PDB entry 9B24 | electron microscopy, 2.47 A resolution | chains Y and h of the 51 polymer chains in the assembly

Chain Y:
Molecule: 23S rRNA
Organism: Mycolicibacterium smegmatis
Sequence (3120 nucleotides; row label = number of the first residue in the row):
     1 UAAGUGUUUA AGGGCGCAUG GUGGAUGCCU UGGCACUGGG AGCCGAUGAA GGACGUAGGA
    61 GGCUGCGAUA AGCCUCGGGG AGCUGUCAAC CGAGCGUUGA UCCGAGGAUG UCCGAAUGGG
   121 GAAACCCGGC ACGAGUGAUG UCGUGUCACC AGGCGCUGAA UAUAUAGGCG UCUGGGGGGA
   181 ACGCGGGGAA GUGAAACAUC UCAGUACCCG UAGGAAGAGA AAACAAAAUG UGAUUCCGUG
   241 AGUAGUGGCG AGCGAAAGCG GAGGAUGGCU AAACCGUAUG CAUGUGAUAC CGGGUAGGGG
   301 UUGUGUGUGC GGGGUUGUGG GACCUAUCUU UCCGGCUCUA CCUGGCUGGA GGGCAGUGAG
   361 AAAAUGUUGU GGUUAGCGGA AAUGGCUUGG GAUGGCCUGC CGUAGACGGU GAGAGCCCGG
   421 UACGUGAAAA CCCGACGUCU GUCUUGAUGG UGUUCCCGAG UAGCAGCGGG CCCGUGGAAU
   481 CUGCUGUGAA UCUGCCGGGA CCACCCGGUA AGCCUGAAUA CUUCCCAGUG ACCGAUAGCG
   541 GAUUAGUACC GUGAGGGAAU GGUGAAAAGU ACCCCGGGAG GGGAGUGAAA GAGUACCUGA
   601 AACCGUGCGC UUACAAUCCG UCAGAGCCCU CGACGUGUCG UGGGGUGAUG GCGUGCCUUU
   661 UGAAGAAUGA GCCUGCGAGU CAGGGACAUG UCGCGAGGUU AACCCGGGUG GGGUAGCCGC
   721 AGCGAAAGCG AGUCUGAAUA GGGCGUAUCC ACACAAGAGU GUGUGGUGUA GUGGUGUGUU
   781 CUGGACCCGA AGCGGAGUGA UCUACCCAUG GCCAGGGUGA AGCGCGGGUA AGACCGCGUG
   841 GAGGCCCGAA CCCACUUAGG UUGAAGACUG AGGGGAUGAG CUGUGGGUAG GGGUGAAAGG
   901 CCAAUCAAAC UCCGUGAUAG CUGGUUCUCC CCGAAAUGCA UUUAGGUGCA GCGUCGCAUG
   961 UUUCUUGCCG GAGGUAGAGC UACUGGAUGG CCGAUGGGCC CCACAGGGUU ACUGACGUCA
  1021 GCCAAACUCC GAAUGCCGGU AAGUCCAAGA GUGCGGCAGU GAGACGGCGG GGGAUAAGCU
  1081 CCGUGCGUCG AGAGGGAAAC AGCCCAGAUC GCCGGCUAAG GCCCCUAAGC GUGUGCUAAG
  1141 UGGAAAAGGA UGUGCAGUCG CGAAGACAAC CAGGAGGUUG GCUUAGAAGC AGCCACCCUU
  1201 GAAAGAGUGC GUAAUAGCUC ACUGGUCAAG UGAUUGUGCG CCGAUAAUGU AGCGGGGCUC
  1261 AAGCACACCG CCGAAGCCGC GGCAGCCAAC GUGUUGGCUG GGUAGGGGAG CGUCCUGCAU
  1321 CCGGUGAAGC CGCCGAGUGA UCGAGUGGUG GAGGGUGUGG GAGUGAGAAU GCAGGCAUGA
  1381 GUAGCGAUUA GGCAAGUGAG AACCUUGCCC GCCGAAAGAC CAAGGGUUCC UGGGCCAGGC
  1441 CAGUCCGCCC AGGGUGAGUC GGGACCUAAG GCGAGGCCGA CAGGCGUAGU CGAUGGACAA
  1501 CGGGUUGAUA UUCCCGUACC CGUGUAUGUG CGUCCAUGAU GAAUCAGCGG UACUAACCAU
  1561 CCAAAACCAC CGUGACCGCA CCUUUCGGGG UGUGGCGUUG GUGGGGCUGC AUGGGACCUU
  1621 CGUUGGUAGU AGUCAAGCGA UGGGGUGACG CAGGAAGGUA GCCGUACCGG UCAGUGGUAA
  1681 UACCGGGGUA AGCCUGUAGG GAGUCAGAUA GGUAAAUCCG UCUGGCAUAU AUCCUGAGAG
  1741 GUGAUGCAUA GCCGAGUGAG GCGAAUUCGG UGAUCCUAUG CUGCCGAGAA AAGCCUCUAG
  1801 CGAGGACAUA CACGGCCCGU ACCCCAAACC AACACAGGUG GUCAGGUAGA GAAUACUAAG
  1861 GCGUACGAGU GAACUAUGGU UAAGGAACUC GGCAAAAUGC CCCCGUAACU UCGGGAGAAG
  1921 GGGGACCCAC AUGGCGUGUA AGCCUUUACG GCCCAAGCGU GAGUGGGUGG CACAAACCAG
  1981 UGAGAAGCGA CUGUUUACUA AAAACACAGG UCCGUGCGAA GUCGCAAGAC GAUGUAUACG
  2041 GACUGACGCC UGCCCGGUGC UGGAAGGUUA AGAGGACCCG UUAACUCCCU UUGGGGGUGA
  2101 AGCGGAGAAU UUAAGCCCCA GUAAACGGCG GUGGUAACUA UAACCAUCCU AAGGUAGCGA
  2161 AAUUCCUUGU CGGGUAAGUU CCGACCUGCA CGAAUGGCGU AACGACUUCU CAACUGUCUC
  2221 AACCAUAGAC UCGGCGAAAU UGCACUACGA GUAAAGAUGC UCGUUACGCG CGGCAGGACG
  2281 AAAAGACCCC GGGACCUUCA CUACAACUUG GUAUUGGUGC UCGAUACGGU UUGUGUAGGA
  2341 UAGGUGGGAG ACUGUGAAGC UCACACGCCA GUGUGGGUGG AGUCGUUGUU GAAAUACCAC
  2401 UCUGAUCGUA UUGGGCCUCU AACCUCGGAC CGUAUAUCCG GUUCAGGGAC AGUGCCUGGU
  2461 GGGUAGUUUA ACUGGGGCGG UUGCCUCCUA AAAUGUAACG GAGGCGCCCA AAGGUUCCCU
  2521 CAACCUGGAC GGCAAUCAGG UGUUGAGUGU AAGUGCACAA GGGAGCUUGA CUGCGAGACG
  2581 GACAUGUCGA GCAGGGACGA AAGUCGGGAC UAGUGAUCCG GCACCUCUGA GUGGAAGGGG
  2641 UGUCGCUCAA CGGAUAAAAG GUACCCCGGG GAUAACAGGC UGAUCUUCCC CAAGAGUCCA
  2701 UAUCGACGGG AUGGUUUGGC ACCUCGAUGU CGGCUCGUCG CAUCCUGGGG CUGGAGCAGG
  2761 UCCCAAGGGU UGGGCUGUUC GCCCAUUAAA GCGGCACGCG AGCUGGGUUU AGAACGUCGU
  2821 GAGACAGUUC GGUCUCUAUC CGCCGCGCGC GUCAGAAGCU UGAGGAAACC UGUCCCUAGU
  2881 ACGAGAGGAC CGGGACGGAC GAACCUCUGG UAUACCAGUU GUCCCACCAG GGGCACGGCU
  2941 GGAUAGCCAC GUUCGGACAG GAUAACCGCU GAAAGCAUCU AAGCGGGAAA CCUCUUCCAA
  3001 GACCAGGCUU CUCACCCUCU AGGAGGGAUA AGGCCCCCCG CAGACCACGG GAUUGAUAGA
  3061 CCAGACCUGG AAGCCUAGUA AUAGGUGCAG GGAACUGGCA CUAACCGGCC GAAAACUUAC
Disordered / not traced: 1, 2324-2404
Metal / ion sites: Mg2+ site 1: U7, A3114; Mg2+ site 2: G13, G14, U611; Mg2+ site 3: G77, G78; Mg2+ site 4: A105, G106; Mg2+ site 5: A116, U117; Mg2+ site 6 near U117 (its only coordinating residue here); Mg2+ site 7 near G153 (its only coordinating residue here); Mg2+ site 8: U163, A164; Mg2+ site 9 near G187 (its only coordinating residue here); Mg2+ site 10: G191, U2467; Mg2+ site 11: G193, A194; Mg2+ site 12: A194, A195, A196; 287 more Mg2+ sites not listed

Chain h:
Name: Large ribosomal subunit protein uL15
Organism: Mycolicibacterium smegmatis
UniProt: A0QSG8 (A0QSG8_MYCS2); residue numbers follow UniProt; this construct covers 1-147
Sequence (147 residues; numbered 1 to 147; the number before each row is that of its first residue):
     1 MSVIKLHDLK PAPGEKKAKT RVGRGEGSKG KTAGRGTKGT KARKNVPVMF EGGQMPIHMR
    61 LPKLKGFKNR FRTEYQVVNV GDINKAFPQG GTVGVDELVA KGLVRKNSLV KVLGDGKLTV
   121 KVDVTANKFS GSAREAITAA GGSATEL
Disordered / not traced: 1-2
Metal / ion sites: Mg2+: Glu26 (shared with A1304(Y) of chain Y)

How chain Y and chain h interact:
Residue-residue contacts (126):
  A195(Y) - Phe50(h)  base contact
  A244(Y) - Arg70(h)  hydrogen bond to the sugar
  C249(Y) - Lys63(h)  hydrogen bond to the sugar
  A251(Y) - Met49(h)  phosphate contact
  G252(Y) - Met49(h)  phosphate contact
  C657(Y) - Lys31(h)  phosphate contact
  U658(Y) - Lys31(h)  salt bridge to the phosphate
  U659(Y) - Lys38(h)  sugar contact
  U660(Y) - Thr37(h)  phosphate contact
  G679(Y) - Val22(h)  sugar contact
  G679(Y) - Arg24(h)  salt bridge to the phosphate
  G679(Y) - Ala33(h)  base contact
  G679(Y) - Arg35(h)  hydrogen bond to the base
  U680(Y) - Lys19(h)  salt bridge to the phosphate
  G690(Y) - Gly14(h)  hydrogen bond to the sugar
  G690(Y) - Glu15(h)  hydrogen bond to the base
  U691(Y) - Ala12(h)  sugar contact
  U691(Y) - Glu15(h)  hydrogen bond to the sugar
  A715(Y) - Arg105(h)  salt bridge to the phosphate
  G716(Y) - Arg105(h)  salt bridge to the phosphate
  A721(Y) - Asp115(h)  base contact
  A725(Y) - Lys65(h)  sugar contact
  A725(Y) - Gly66(h)  base contact
  A725(Y) - Phe67(h)  hydrogen bond to the sugar
  A726(Y) - Phe67(h)  sugar contact
  A726(Y) - Asn69(h)  phosphate contact
  A727(Y) - Asn69(h)  sugar contact
  A727(Y) - Arg72(h)  salt bridge to the phosphate
  G728(Y) - Arg72(h)  hydrogen bond to the base
  G730(Y) - Leu113(h)  phosphate contact
  G730(Y) - Ser130(h)  hydrogen bond to the phosphate
  A731(Y) - Leu113(h)  phosphate contact
  A731(Y) - Gly114(h)  phosphate contact
  A731(Y) - Asp115(h)  hydrogen bond to the phosphate
  U775(Y) - Glu15(h)  base contact
  G776(Y) - Lys16(h)  hydrogen bond to the sugar
  G776(Y) - Lys17(h)  hydrogen bond to the sugar
  U777(Y) - Lys17(h)  hydrogen bond to the sugar
  U777(Y) - Lys19(h)  phosphate contact
  G778(Y) - Thr20(h)  phosphate contact
  U780(Y) - Val48(h)  phosphate contact
  C781(Y) - Val46(h)  phosphate contact
  C781(Y) - Val48(h)  sugar contact
  A785(Y) - Lys44(h)  phosphate contact
  C786(Y) - Ala42(h)  hydrogen bond to the base
  C786(Y) - Arg43(h)  base contact
  C786(Y) - Lys44(h)  phosphate contact
  A919(Y) - Lys44(h)  salt bridge to the phosphate
  G920(Y) - Thr40(h)  sugar contact
  G920(Y) - Arg43(h)  phosphate contact
  G920(Y) - Lys44(h)  salt bridge to the phosphate
  C921(Y) - Gly39(h)  phosphate contact
  C921(Y) - Arg43(h)  salt bridge to the phosphate
  U922(Y) - Lys38(h)  salt bridge to the phosphate
  U922(Y) - Arg43(h)  salt bridge to the phosphate
  G923(Y) - Lys38(h)  salt bridge to the phosphate
  U925(Y) - Gly23(h)  hydrogen bond to the sugar
  U925(Y) - Lys31(h)  base contact
  U926(Y) - Gly23(h)  phosphate contact
  U926(Y) - Arg24(h)  hydrogen bond to the base
  U926(Y) - Gly25(h)  hydrogen bond to the phosphate
  U926(Y) - Glu26(h)  phosphate contact
  U926(Y) - Lys29(h)  phosphate contact
  U926(Y) - Gly30(h)  phosphate contact
  U926(Y) - Lys31(h)  hydrogen bond to the phosphate
  C927(Y) - Arg24(h)  base contact
  U928(Y) - Gly27(h)  hydrogen bond to the phosphate
  U928(Y) - Ser28(h)  base contact
  A940(Y) - Gln54(h)  hydrogen bond to the sugar
  U941(Y) - Gly52(h)  hydrogen bond to the sugar
  U941(Y) - Gly53(h)  sugar contact
  U941(Y) - Gln54(h)  sugar contact
  G946(Y) - Thr40(h)  sugar contact
  G946(Y) - Gly52(h)  base contact
  U947(Y) - Thr40(h)  sugar contact
  U947(Y) - Lys41(h)  phosphate contact
  U947(Y) - Val46(h)  phosphate contact
  U947(Y) - Phe50(h)  sugar contact
  U947(Y) - Gly52(h)  base contact
  G948(Y) - Lys41(h)  salt bridge to the phosphate
  G948(Y) - Val46(h)  phosphate contact
  G948(Y) - Glu51(h)  sugar contact
  A1058(Y) - Gly34(h)  sugar contact
  G1059(Y) - Arg35(h)  sugar contact
  G1059(Y) - Lys41(h)  salt bridge to the phosphate
  U1060(Y) - Thr37(h)  hydrogen bond to the phosphate
  U1060(Y) - Lys38(h)  phosphate contact
  A1304(Y) - Thr32(h)  phosphate contact
  A1304(Y) - Gly36(h)  phosphate contact
  G1305(Y) - Thr32(h)  hydrogen bond to the phosphate
  G1305(Y) - Gly34(h)  hydrogen bond to the phosphate
  G1305(Y) - Arg35(h)  hydrogen bond to the phosphate
  G1305(Y) - Gly36(h)  hydrogen bond to the phosphate
  G1306(Y) - Lys29(h)  salt bridge to the phosphate
  G1308(Y) - Lys17(h)  salt bridge to the phosphate
  G1317(Y) - Leu6(h)  base contact
  C1318(Y) - Leu6(h)  sugar contact
  G1357(Y) - His7(h)  hydrogen bond to the base
  U1358(Y) - His7(h)  hydrogen bond to the sugar
  U1358(Y) - Leu9(h)  hydrogen bond to the sugar
  G1359(Y) - Pro11(h)  phosphate contact
  G1360(Y) - Lys16(h)  phosphate contact
  U1364(Y) - Arg21(h)  hydrogen bond to the base
  G1365(Y) - Arg21(h)  salt bridge to the phosphate
  G1365(Y) - Arg24(h)  salt bridge to the phosphate
  C2583(Y) - Arg60(h)  hydrogen bond to the base
  A2584(Y) - Leu61(h)  sugar contact
  A2616(Y) - Met55(h)  base contact
  A2616(Y) - Arg60(h)  hydrogen bond to the sugar
  U2617(Y) - Met59(h)  hydrogen bond to the sugar
  U2617(Y) - Arg60(h)  sugar contact
  U2617(Y) - Leu61(h)  phosphate contact
  U2617(Y) - Pro62(h)  phosphate contact
  C2618(Y) - Pro62(h)  phosphate contact
  C2618(Y) - Lys63(h)  hydrogen bond to the phosphate
  C2619(Y) - Lys63(h)  salt bridge to the phosphate
  A2630(Y) - Arg70(h)  hydrogen bond to the base
  A2630(Y) - Phe71(h)  sugar contact
  G2638(Y) - Phe67(h)  base contact
  G2639(Y) - Phe67(h)  sugar contact
  G2640(Y) - Lys65(h)  hydrogen bond to the phosphate
  G2640(Y) - Gly66(h)  phosphate contact
  U2641(Y) - Lys65(h)  salt bridge to the phosphate
  G2652(Y) - Arg60(h)  base contact
  G2653(Y) - Met55(h)  base contact
  A2654(Y) - Met55(h)  phosphate contact
Also at the interface, not in a pair above, chain Y (87 interface residues in all): G245, G250, A678, C681, G697, U714, G724, C729, G774, U918, C929, G1312, A2582, U2628
Also at the interface, not in a pair above, chain h (72 interface residues in all): Lys10, Pro13, Ala18, Ile57, His58, Leu64, Lys68, Val77, Lys101, Gly102, Lys111

Summary:
87 residues of chain Y and 72 residues of chain h are in contact; the contacts include 36 hydrogen bonds and
20 salt bridges. Among the polar pairs are G679(Y)-Arg35(h), G690(Y)-Glu15(h) and G728(Y)-Arg72(h). The Mg2+
site 1 is built by U7(Y) and A3114(Y).
Chain Y is 23S rRNA and chain h is Large ribosomal subunit protein uL15, both from Mycolicibacterium
smegmatis; the structure, WT strain gidB mutant mycobacterial ribosome, was determined by electron microscopy.
